Entry 4GKA (X-ray diffraction, 2.20 A resolution); this record covers chains A and C of the 3 polymer chains in the assembly.

[Chain A (and C)]
Name: Purine nucleoside phosphorylase
Source organism: Homo sapiens
Notes: EC 2.4.2.1; fragment: none; chain C of this document is another copy of the same molecule, construct and numbering; everything in this record applies to it too
Reference sequence: P00491 (PNPH_HUMAN); numbering as in UniProt (aligned over 1-289)
Sequence (324 residues; numbered -34 to 289; the number before each row is that of its first residue; numbers below 1 keep their minus sign (Met-34 is residue -34)):
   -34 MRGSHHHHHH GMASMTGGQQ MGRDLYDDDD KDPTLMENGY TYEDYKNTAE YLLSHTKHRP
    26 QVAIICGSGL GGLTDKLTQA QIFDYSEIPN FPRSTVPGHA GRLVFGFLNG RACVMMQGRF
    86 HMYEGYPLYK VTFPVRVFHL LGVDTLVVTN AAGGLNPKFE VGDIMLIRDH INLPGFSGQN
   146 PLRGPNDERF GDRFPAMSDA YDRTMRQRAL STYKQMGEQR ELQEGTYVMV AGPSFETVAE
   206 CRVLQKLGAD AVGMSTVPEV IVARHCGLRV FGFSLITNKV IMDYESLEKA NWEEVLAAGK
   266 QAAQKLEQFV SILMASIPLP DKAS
Not modelled in the structure: -34 to 2, 254-265, 286-289 (chain C: -34 to 3, 250-265, 286-289)
Construct notes: initiating methionine (-34); expression tag (-33 to 0); engineered mutation Tyr16 (Trp in P00491), Tyr94 (Trp in P00491), Tyr178 (Trp in P00491), Trp257 (His in P00491); variant Ser51 (Gly in P00491)
UniProt features mapped onto this chain:
  - binding site (phosphate): Ser33, His64, Arg84 to His86, Ala116, Ser220
  - binding site (a purine D-ribonucleoside): Tyr88, Glu201, Met219, Asn243
  - site: Asn243 (Important for substrate specificity)
  - modified residue: Met1 (N-acetylmethionine), Ser251 (Phosphoserine)
  - natural variant: Ser51 (G51S: this construct carries the variant), Glu89 (E89K: In PNPD), Asp128 (D128G: In PNPD), Ala174 (A174P: In PNPD), Tyr192 (Y192C: In PNPD), Arg234 (R234P: In PNPD)
  - mutagenesis: His64 (H64W: Reduces catalytic activity towards inosine), Glu201 (E201A/Q: Severe loss of catalytic activity), Asn243 (N243A: Reduces catalytic activity; N243D: Reduces catalytic activity towards inosine, hypoxanthine, guanosine and guanine. Increases catalytic activity towards adenosine and adenine)
What the authors report for this chain:
  - mutagenesis - W16Y/W94Y/W178Y/H257W (12 fold): decreased catalytic activity

[Chain A / chain C interface]
Pairs across the interface (50):
  Met87(A) with Arg148(C), hydrogen bond (backbone-side chain)
  Tyr88(A) with Arg148(C); Gly149(C), hydrogen bond (backbone-backbone); Arg158(C); Phe159(C)
  Glu89(A) with Gly149(C); Pro150(C)
  Gly90(A) with Arg148(C); Gly149(C)
  Tyr91(A) with Arg148(C), hydrogen bond (backbone-side chain)
  Pro92(A) with Arg148(C)
  Leu138(A) with Ser142(C), hydrogen bond (backbone-side chain)
  Pro139(A) with Phe141(C); Ser142(C)
  Ser142(A) with Ser142(C), hydrogen bond
  Gln144(A) with Ser142(C); Arg148(C)
  Val195(A) with Phe141(C)
  Ala196(A) with Gly140(C); Phe141(C), hydrogen bond (backbone-backbone); Gly143(C)
  Gly197(A) with Asn145(C)
  Pro198(A) with Asn145(C); Leu147(C), hydrophobic; Arg148(C); Arg158(C); Phe159(C)
  Ser199(A) with Asn145(C), hydrogen bond; Pro160(C); Met162(C)
  Phe200(A) with Phe159(C); Pro160(C), hydrogen bond (backbone-backbone); Met162(C)
  Thr202(A) with Asp134(C); His135(C), hydrogen bond (side chain-backbone); Met162(C)
  Val203(A) with Asp134(C)
  Ala204(A) with Asp134(C), hydrogen bond (backbone-side chain); Ile136(C), hydrophobic
  Glu205(A) with His135(C), salt bridge; Ile136(C); Asn137(C), hydrogen bond (side chain-backbone); Phe141(C)
  Val208(A) with Ile136(C), hydrophobic; Leu212(C)
  Lys211(A) with Lys211(C), hydrogen bond (side chain-backbone)
  Tyr249(A) with Arg133(C); Asp134(C), hydrogen bond
  Ser251(A) with Arg168(C)
  Glu253(A) with Arg168(C), salt bridge
Interface residues without a listed pair, chain A (29 interface residues in all): Val61, Glu201, Leu209, Leu212
Interface residues without a listed pair, chain C (27 interface residues in all): Ala161, Ser163, Gln172, Thr191, Gly213, Ile226

[In short]
The interface between chain A and chain C involves 29 residues on one side and 27 on the other, with 13
hydrogen bonds and 2 salt bridges. Among the polar pairs are Glu205(A)-His135(C), Glu253(A)-Arg168(C) and
Met87(A)-Arg148(C). The paper reports that W16Y/W94Y/W178Y/H257W of chain A reduce catalytic activity.
Chain A and chain C are both Purine nucleoside phosphorylase (Homo sapiens); the structure, Crystal structure
of purine nucleoside phosphorylase (W16Y, W94Y, W178Y, H257W) mutant from human complexed with phosphate, was
determined by X-ray diffraction (same publication as 4EAR, 4EB8 and 4ECE).
